3HKU - chain A; structure by X-ray diffraction, 1.80 A resolution.

Chain A:
Molecule: Carbonic anhydrase 2
From: Homo sapiens
Notes: EC 4.2.1.1
UniProtKB: P00918 (CAH2_HUMAN); residues 1-260 here = UniProt positions 1-260
Sequence (260 residues; row label = number of the first residue in the row):
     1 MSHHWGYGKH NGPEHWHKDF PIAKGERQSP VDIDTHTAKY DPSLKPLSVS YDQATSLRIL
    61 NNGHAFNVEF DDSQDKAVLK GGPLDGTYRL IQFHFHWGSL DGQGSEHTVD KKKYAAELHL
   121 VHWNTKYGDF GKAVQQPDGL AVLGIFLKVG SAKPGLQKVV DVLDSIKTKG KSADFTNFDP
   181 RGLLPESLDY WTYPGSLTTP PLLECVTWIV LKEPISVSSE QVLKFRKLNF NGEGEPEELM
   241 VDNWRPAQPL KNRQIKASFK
Disordered / not traced: 1-3
Metal / ion sites: Zn2+: H94, H96, H119 (together with topiramate)
Residues lining bound ligands: topiramate (TOR; [(3aS,5aR,8aR,8bS)-2,2,7,7-tetramethyltetrahydro-3aH-bis[1,3]dioxolo[4,5-b:4',5'-d]pyran-3a-yl]methyl sulfamate): Y7, N62, H64, A65, F66, N67, Q92, H94, H96, E106, H119, V121, F130, V142, S196, L197, T198, T199, W208
Curated features (UniProtKB/Swiss-Prot):
  - active site: H64 (Proton donor/acceptor)
  - binding site (Zn(2+)): H94, H96, H119
  - binding site (substrate): T198, T199
  - site: Y7 (Fine-tunes the proton-transfer properties of H-64), N62 (Fine-tunes the proton-transfer properties of H-64), N67 (Fine-tunes the proton-transfer properties of H-64), Q92 (Involved in the binding of some activators, including histamine and L-histidine)
  - modified residue: S2 (N-acetylserine), S165 (Phosphoserine), S172 (Phosphoserine)
  - natural variant: K18 (K18E: In Jogjakarta), Q92 (Q92P: In OPTB3), H94 (H94Y: In OPTB3 loss of activity), H107 (H107Y: In OPTB3), G144 (G144R: In OPTB3), P236 (P236H: In Melbourne)
  - mutagenesis: W5 (W5A: Impaired activity, not rescued by 4-methylimidazole (4-MI); when associated with W-64), Y7 (Y7F: Enhanced activity; Y7H: Reduced proton transfer rate), N62 (N62A: Reduced activity; N62D: Strongly reduced activity; N62H: Reduced proton transfer; when associated with A-64; N62L: Reduced activity; N62T: Reduced activity; N62V: Reduced activity), H64 (H64A: Reduced CO(2) hydrase activity, rescued by 4-methylimidazole (4-MI). Reduced proton transfer; when associated with H-62. Enhanced proton transfer; when associated with H-67 ...), A65 (A65F: Reduced activity; A65S: 2-fold decrease in enzyme efficiency, as determined by kcat/KM ratio, and efficiently inhibited by chlorzolamide; when associated with Q-67), N67 (N67H: Enhanced proton transfer; when associated with A-64; N67L: Reduced activity ...), H94 (H94C/D/E/N/Q: Strongly reduced CO(2) hydrase and p-nitrophenyl acetate esterase activities, impaired stability of zinc binding), E106 (E106A/Q: Strongly reduced CO(2) hydrase activity; E106D: Normal CO(2) hydrase activity), E117 (E117Q: Strongly reduced activity and sulfonamide affinity), H119 (H119D/N/Q: Reduced activity; H119E: Strongly reduced activity), V121 (V121A/G/I/L/S: Reduced CO(2) hydrase and p-nitrophenyl acetate esterase activities; V121K/R: Strongly reduced CO(2) hydrase and p-nitrophenyl acetate esterase activities), V142 (V142F/Y: Strongly impaired activity; V142G: Weakly impaired activity; V142H: Impaired activity), 4 further mutagenesis entries in UniProt

In short:
Ligands of chain A: topiramate. H94, H96 and H119 form the Zn2+ site. UniProt lists active-site residue H64, 3
Zn2+-binding residues, substrate-binding residues T198 and T199 and 16 mutagenesis sites.
Chain A is Carbonic anhydrase 2 (Homo sapiens); the structure, Human carbonic anhydrase II in complex with
topiramate, was determined by X-ray diffraction (same publication as 3HKN, 3HKQ and 3HKT).
